9IUT - chains A and C of the 3 polymer chains in the assembly; structure by X-ray diffraction, 2.09 A resolution.

# Chain A
Name: H2Mab-250 VH(S112C)-SARAH
Source organism: Mus musculus
Amino-acid sequence (169 residues; row label = number of the first residue in the row; note: 1 number in that range is skipped by the numbering (no residue carries it; nothing is unmodelled there); a row labelled like 82A-82C holds insertion residues (82A, then the next letters in order); numbers below 1 keep their minus sign (Gly-1 is residue -1)):
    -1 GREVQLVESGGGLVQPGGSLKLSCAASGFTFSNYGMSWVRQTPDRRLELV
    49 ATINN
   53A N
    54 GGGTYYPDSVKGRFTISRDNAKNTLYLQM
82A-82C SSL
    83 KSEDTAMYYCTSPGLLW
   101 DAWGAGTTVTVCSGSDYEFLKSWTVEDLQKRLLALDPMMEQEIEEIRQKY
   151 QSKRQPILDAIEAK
Unresolved in the structure: 163-164
Cystine bridges: Cys22-Cys92

# Chain C
Name: H2Mab-250 epitope peptide
Notes: EC 2.7.10.1
Reference sequence: P04626 (ERBB2_HUMAN); residues 611-618 here = UniProt positions 611-618
Amino-acid sequence (8 residues; each row starts with the number of its first residue):
   611 MPIWKFPD
UniProt features mapped onto this chain:
  - mutagenesis: Met611 (M611A: Prevents synthesis of isoform 2)
Reported in the primary citation:
  - conformationally variable residues: Met611 to Asp618

# Interface between chain A and chain C
Residue-residue contacts (17; chain A residue first):
  Gly33(A) with Phe616(C)
  Met34(A) with Phe616(C)
  Ser35(A) with Phe616(C)
  Thr50(A) with Phe616(C); Pro617(C)
  Ile51(A) with Phe616(C)
  Asn52(A) with Pro617(C), hydrogen bond (side chain-backbone); Asp618(C)
  Gly56(A) with Pro617(C)
  Thr57(A) with Pro617(C)
  Tyr58(A) with Pro617(C)
  Pro95(A) with Ile613(C); Trp614(C), hydrophobic; Phe616(C)
  Gly96(A) with Ile613(C)
  Leu97(A) with Ile613(C)
  Leu98(A) with Ile613(C), hydrophobic
The authors on this interface:
  - interface residues, chain C: Trp614(C)

# In short
Chain A and chain C form an interface of 13 and 5 residues respectively; the contacts include 1 hydrogen bond.
The hydrogen-bonded pair is Asn52(A)-Pro617(C). UniProt lists one mutagenesis site on chain C. From the paper:
the interface residue Trp614(C); conformational variability at Met611(C).
Chain A is H2Mab-250 VH(S112C)-SARAH (Mus musculus) and chain C is H2Mab-250 epitope peptide; the structure,
Crystal structure of cancer-specific anti-HER2 antibody H2Mab-250 in complex with epitope peptide, was
determined by X-ray diffraction.
